6LHA - chains B and C of the 4 polymer chains in the assembly; structure by electron microscopy, 3.56 A resolution.

# Chain B
Protein: VP2 protein
Source organism: Coxsackievirus A16
Notes: EC 3.4.22.29, 3.6.1.15, 3.4.22.28, 2.7.7.48
UniProtKB: A0A1D3TZV2 (A0A1D3TZV2_9ENTO); residues 1-254 here correspond to UniProt positions 70-323 (UniProt number = residue number + 69)
Sequence (254 residues; numbered 1 to 254; the number before each row is that of its first residue):
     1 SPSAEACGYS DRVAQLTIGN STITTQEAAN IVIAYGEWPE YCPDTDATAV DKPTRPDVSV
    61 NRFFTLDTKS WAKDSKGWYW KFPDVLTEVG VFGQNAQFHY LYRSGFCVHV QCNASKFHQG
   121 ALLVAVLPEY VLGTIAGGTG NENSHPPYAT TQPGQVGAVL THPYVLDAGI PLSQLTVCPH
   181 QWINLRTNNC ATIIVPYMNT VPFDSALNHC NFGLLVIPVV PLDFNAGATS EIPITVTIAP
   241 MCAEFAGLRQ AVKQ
Unresolved in the structure: 1-9
From the paper describing this entry:
  - conformationally variable residues: S230 to E231

# Chain C
Protein: VP3 protein
Source organism: Coxsackievirus A16
Notes: EC 3.4.22.29, 3.6.1.15, 3.4.22.28, 2.7.7.48
UniProtKB: A0A2R4NBT3 (A0A2R4NBT3_9ENTO); residues 1-242 here correspond to UniProt positions 324-565 (UniProt number = residue number + 323)
Sequence (242 residues; row label = number of the first residue in the row):
     1 GIPTELKPGT NQFLTTDDGV SAPILPGFHP TPPIHIPGEV HNLLEICRVE TILEVNNLKT
    61 NETTPMQRLC FPVSVQSKTG ELCAAFRADP GRDGPWQSTI LGQLCRYYTQ WSGSLEVTFM
   121 FAGSFMATGK MLIAYTPPGG NVPADRITAM LGTHVIWDFG LQSSVTLVVP WISNTHYRAH
   181 ARAGYFDYYT TGIITIWYQT NYVVPIGAPT TAYIVALAAA QDNFTMKLCK DTEDIEQTAN
   241 IQ
From the paper describing this entry:
  - conformationally variable residues (loop rearrangement): K78, N141

# How chain B and chain C interact
Contacting residue pairs (46):
  E37(B) with P37(C)
  K116(B) with F125(C); M126(C)
  F117(B) with M126(C), hydrophobic; I206(C); G207(C); A208(C); P209(C)
  H118(B) with S124(C)
  Q119(B) with G123(C); S124(C); P209(C); T211(C), hydrogen bond (side chain-backbone)
  Y164(B) with E54(C), hydrogen bond; P65(C)
  L172(B) with L69(C), hydrophobic
  S173(B) with T51(C); I52(C), hydrogen bond (backbone-backbone); E54(C), hydrogen bond; L69(C); S98(C)
  Q174(B) with T51(C); S98(C); T99(C); I100(C), hydrogen bond (side chain-backbone)
  T176(B) with V49(C); E50(C), hydrogen bond (side chain-backbone); T51(C)
  V177(B) with I46(C), hydrophobic
  N184(B) with M120(C); F121(C), hydrogen bond (side chain-backbone); A122(C)
  R186(B) with F121(C); G123(C); S124(C), hydrogen bond (side chain-backbone); F125(C); A127(C); G160(C), hydrogen bond (side chain-backbone); S163(C), hydrogen bond
  T187(B) with S163(C)
  N199(B) with I36(C)
  T200(B) with I34(C); I36(C)
  N225(B) with G207(C); A208(C), hydrogen bond (side chain-backbone); P209(C)
Also at the interface, not in a pair above, chain B (31 interface residues in all): R12, Y35, D46, G120, A121, P163, W182, Y197, M198, V201, P202, P218, V219, V220
Also at the interface, not in a pair above, chain C (38 interface residues in all): H35, G38, M66, R68, Q103, L161, A212, Y213, V215

# Summary
31 residues of chain B and 38 residues of chain C are in contact, with 11 hydrogen bonds. Among the polar
pairs are Q119(B)-T211(C), Y164(B)-E54(C) and S173(B)-E54(C). The paper reports conformational variability at
S230(B) and K78(C) among others.
Here chain B is VP2 protein and chain C is VP3 protein, both from Coxsackievirus A16. Entry 6LHA (The cryo-EM
structure of coxsackievirus A16 mature virion) was determined by electron microscopy together with 6LHB, 6LHC,
6LHK, 6LHL, 6LHO and 6LHP from the same study.
